PDB entry 5NVY | X-ray diffraction, 2.90 A resolution | chains B and C of the 3 polymer chains in the assembly

Chain B:
Molecule: Elongin-C
Organism: Homo sapiens
Reference sequence: Q15369 (ELOC_HUMAN); numbering as in UniProt (aligned over 17-112)
Amino-acid sequence (97 residues; numbered 16 to 112; the number before each row is that of its first residue):
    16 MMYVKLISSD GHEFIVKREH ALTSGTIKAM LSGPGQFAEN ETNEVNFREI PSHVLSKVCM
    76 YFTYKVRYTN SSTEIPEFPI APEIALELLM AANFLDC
Not modelled in the structure: 48-57
Sequence notes: initiating methionine (16)

Chain C:
Molecule: Von Hippel-Lindau disease tumor suppressor
Organism: Homo sapiens
Reference sequence: P40337 (VHL_HUMAN); residues 54-213 here = UniProt positions 54-213
Amino-acid sequence (162 residues; numbered 52 to 213; the number before each row is that of its first residue):
    52 GSMEAGRPRP VLRSVNSREP SQVIFCNRSP RVVLPVWLNF DGEPQPYPTL PPGTGRRIHS
   112 YRGHLWLFRD AGTHDGLLVN QTELFVPSLN VDGQPIFANI TLPVYTLKER CLQVVRSLVK
   172 PENYRRLDIV RSLYEDLEDH PNVQKDLERL TQERIAHQRM GD
Not modelled in the structure: 52-61, 203-213
Sequence notes: expression tag (52-53)
Modified positions: Cys77 (S-(dimethylarsenic)cysteine; CAS)
Residues lining bound ligands: 9B5 ((2S,4R)-1-[(2S)-2-acetamidopropanoyl]-N-[[4-(4-methyl-1,3-thiazol-5-yl)phenyl]methyl]-4-oxidanyl-pyrrolidine-2-carboxamide): Phe76, Pro86, Trp88, Phe91, Tyr98, Pro99, Leu101, Arg107, Ile109, His110, Ser111, Tyr112, His115, Trp117
Swiss-Prot annotation at these positions:
  - region: Thr157 to Val166 (Interaction with Elongin BC complex)

How chain B and chain C interact:
Residue-residue contacts (40):
  Tyr76(B) - Tyr156(C)  hydrogen bond (side chain-backbone)
  Tyr76(B) - Thr157(C)
  Tyr76(B) - Leu158(C)  hydrogen bond (side chain-backbone)
  Tyr79(B) - Val155(C)  hydrophobic
  Lys80(B) - Val155(C)
  Tyr83(B) - Val155(C)
  Thr84(B) - Val155(C)
  Ser86(B) - Gln132(C)
  Ser87(B) - Gln132(C)
  Glu89(B) - Arg79(C)
  Glu89(B) - Ser80(C)
  Ile90(B) - Leu153(C)
  Ile90(B) - Val155(C)  hydrophobic
  Glu92(B) - Pro81(C)
  Glu92(B) - Arg82(C)  salt bridge
  Glu92(B) - Leu153(C)
  Glu92(B) - Arg161(C)  salt bridge
  Phe93(B) - Leu158(C)  hydrophobic
  Phe93(B) - Arg161(C)  hydrogen bond (backbone-side chain)
  Ile95(B) - Arg161(C)
  Ile95(B) - Cys162(C)
  Ile95(B) - Val165(C)
  Pro97(B) - Leu169(C)  hydrophobic
  Ala100(B) - Val165(C)  hydrophobic
  Ala100(B) - Val166(C)  hydrophobic
  Leu101(B) - Leu178(C)  hydrophobic
  Leu103(B) - Leu158(C)  hydrophobic
  Leu103(B) - Cys162(C)  hydrophobic
  Leu104(B) - Lys159(C)
  Leu104(B) - Cys162(C)
  Leu104(B) - Leu163(C)  hydrophobic
  Leu104(B) - Leu184(C)  hydrophobic
  Met105(B) - Ile180(C)  hydrophobic
  Ala107(B) - Leu158(C)  hydrophobic
  Ala107(B) - Lys159(C)
  Asn108(B) - Lys159(C)  hydrogen bond
  Asn108(B) - Leu184(C)
  Cys112(B) - Thr157(C)
  Cys112(B) - Leu158(C)  hydrogen bond (backbone-backbone)
  Cys112(B) - Lys159(C)  hydrogen bond (backbone-backbone)
Also at the interface, not in a pair above, chain B (23 interface residues in all): Val73, Pro91
Also at the interface, not in a pair above, chain C (24 interface residues in all): Pro154, Gln164, Asp179, Val181

In short:
Chain B and chain C form an interface of 23 and 24 residues respectively, with 6 hydrogen bonds and 2 salt
bridges. Among the polar pairs are Glu92(B)-Arg82(C), Glu92(B)-Arg161(C) and Tyr76(B)-Tyr156(C). Ligands of
chain C: compound 9B5.
Here chain B is Elongin-C and chain C is Von Hippel-Lindau disease tumor suppressor, both from Homo sapiens.
Entry 5NVY (pVHL:EloB:EloC in complex with
(2S,4R)-1-((S)-2-acetamidopropanoyl)-4-hydroxy-N-(4-(4-methylthiazol-5-yl)benzyl) pyrrolidine-2-carboxamide
(ligand 11)) was determined by X-ray diffraction (same publication as 5NVV, 5NVW, 5NVX, 5NVZ, 5NW0, 5NW1 and
5NW2).
